8BY6 - chains A and B of the 3 polymer chains in the assembly; structure by electron microscopy, 3.19 A resolution.

# Chain A
Protein: Nuclear cap-binding protein subunit 1
Source organism: Homo sapiens
UniProt: Q09161 (NCBP1_HUMAN); residue numbers follow UniProt; this construct covers 20-790
Chain sequence (772 residues; each row starts with the number of its first residue):
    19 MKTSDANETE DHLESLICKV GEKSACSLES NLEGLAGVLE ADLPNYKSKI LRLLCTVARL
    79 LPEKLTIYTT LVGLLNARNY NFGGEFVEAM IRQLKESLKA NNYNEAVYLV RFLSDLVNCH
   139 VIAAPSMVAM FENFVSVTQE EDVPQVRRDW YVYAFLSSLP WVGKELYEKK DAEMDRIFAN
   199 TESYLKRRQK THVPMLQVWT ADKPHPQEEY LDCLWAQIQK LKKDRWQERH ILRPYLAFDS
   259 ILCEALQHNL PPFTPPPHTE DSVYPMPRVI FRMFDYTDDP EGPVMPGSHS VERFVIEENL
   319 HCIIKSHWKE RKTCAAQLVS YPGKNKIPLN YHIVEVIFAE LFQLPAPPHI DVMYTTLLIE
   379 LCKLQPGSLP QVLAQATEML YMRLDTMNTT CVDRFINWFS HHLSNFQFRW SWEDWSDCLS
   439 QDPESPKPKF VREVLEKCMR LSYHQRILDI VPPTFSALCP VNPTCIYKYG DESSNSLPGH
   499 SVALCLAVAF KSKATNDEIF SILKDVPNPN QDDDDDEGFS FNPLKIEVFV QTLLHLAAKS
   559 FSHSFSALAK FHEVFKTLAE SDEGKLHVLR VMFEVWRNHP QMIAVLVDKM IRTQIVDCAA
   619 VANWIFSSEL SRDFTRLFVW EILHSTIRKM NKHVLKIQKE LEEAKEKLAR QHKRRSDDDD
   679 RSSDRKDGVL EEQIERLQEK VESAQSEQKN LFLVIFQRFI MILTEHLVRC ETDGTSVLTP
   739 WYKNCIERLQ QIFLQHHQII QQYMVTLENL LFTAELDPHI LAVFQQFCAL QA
Disordered / not traced: 19-24, 529-537, 677-685
Sequence notes: initiating methionine (19); conflict Val479 (Ala in Q09161)

# Chain B
Protein: Nuclear cap-binding protein subunit 2
Source organism: Homo sapiens
UniProt: P52298 (NCBP2_HUMAN); numbering as in UniProt (aligned over 1-156)
Chain sequence (158 residues; numbered -1 to 156; the number before each row is that of its first residue; numbers below 1 keep their minus sign (Gly-1 is residue -1)):
    -1 GAMSGGLLKA LRSDSYVELS QYRDQHFRGD NEEQEKLLKK SCTLYVGNLS FYTTEEQIYE
    59 LFSKSGDIKK IIMGLDKMKK TACGFCFVEY YSRADAENAM RYINGTRLDD RIIRTDWDAG
   119 FKEGRQYGRG RSGGQVRDEY RQDYDAGRGG YGKLAQNQ
Disordered / not traced: -1 to 3, 156
Sequence notes: expression tag (-1 to 0)
Ligand contacts: mrna cap analog N7-methyl gpppg (GTG; 7-methyl-guanosine-5'-triphosphate-5'-guanosine): Tyr20, Asp22, Gln23, Tyr43, Phe83, Phe85, Arg112, Asp114, Trp115, Asp116, Arg123, Tyr125, Gly126, Arg127, Gly128, Gln133, Val134, Arg135, Tyr138

# How chain A and chain B interact
Contacting residue pairs - 50 pairs, chain A then chain B:
  Glu32(A) with Lys7(B), hydrogen bond (side chain-backbone)
  Cys36(A) with Leu6(B), hydrophobic
  Arg70(A) with Gly4(B)
  Thr74(A) with Gly4(B), hydrogen bond (side chain-backbone)
  Val75(A) with Leu6(B), hydrophobic
  Leu78(A) with Leu6(B); Leu9(B)
  Leu79(A) with Leu6(B), hydrophobic
  Ser324(A) with Leu9(B)
  Trp326(A) with Tyr100(B), hydrogen bond (backbone-side chain)
  Lys327(A) with Arg99(B); Tyr100(B)
  Glu328(A) with Ser11(B), hydrogen bond; Asp12(B), hydrogen bond (side chain-backbone); Ser13(B), hydrogen bond (side chain-backbone)
  Arg329(A) with Tyr14(B), hydrogen bond; Arg99(B), hydrogen bond (side chain-backbone); Tyr100(B), hydrogen bond (side chain-backbone); Asn102(B), hydrogen bond (side chain-backbone); Gly103(B)
  Lys330(A) with Tyr14(B), hydrogen bond
  Ile368(A) with Asn96(B); Tyr100(B), hydrophobic
  Val370(A) with Tyr100(B), hydrophobic; Ile101(B), hydrophobic
  Met371(A) with Tyr100(B), hydrophobic
  Thr374(A) with Tyr100(B)
  Asn415(A) with Lys62(B)
  His419(A) with Leu59(B); Lys62(B); Thr104(B)
  Asn423(A) with Thr104(B); Arg105(B), hydrogen bond (side chain-backbone)
  Gln425(A) with Asp108(B)
  Lys455(A) with Glu58(B), salt bridge
  Arg458(A) with Gln55(B); Glu58(B)
  Arg464(A) with Asp108(B), salt bridge
  Phe559(A) with Glu53(B); Glu54(B)
  Ser560(A) with Glu53(B)
  Gln599(A) with Glu54(B), hydrogen bond (side chain-backbone); Glu58(B)
  Val603(A) with Tyr57(B), hydrophobic
  Asp606(A) with Tyr57(B), hydrogen bond
  Lys607(A) with Lys67(B)
  Arg610(A) with Asp65(B), salt bridge; Tyr89(B), hydrogen bond
  Arg646(A) with Asp65(B), salt bridge
  Lys650(A) with Asp65(B), salt bridge
Other interface residues (no listed pair), chain A (44 interface residues in all): Arg77, His325, Ser422, Leu459, Ser460, Lys557, Ser558, Phe563, His597, Ser643, Lys647
Other interface residues (no listed pair), chain B (29 interface residues in all): Leu5, Ser63

# In short
The interface between chain A and chain B involves 44 residues on one side and 29 on the other; the contacts
include 15 hydrogen bonds and 5 salt bridges. Polar contacts include Lys455(A)-Glu58(B), Arg464(A)-Asp108(B)
and Arg610(A)-Asp65(B). Chain B binds mrna cap analog N7-methyl gpppg.
Here chain A is Nuclear cap-binding protein subunit 1 and chain B is Nuclear cap-binding protein subunit 2,
both from Homo sapiens. Entry 8BY6 (Structure of the human nuclear cap-binding complex bound to NCBP3(560-620)
and cap-analogue m7GpppG) was determined by electron microscopy (same publication as 8PMP and 8PNT).
